PDB entry 7AMS | X-ray diffraction, 2.42 A resolution | chains A and B of the 4 polymer chains in the assembly

# Chain A
Protein: Human A6 T-cell receptor alpha chain
From: Homo sapiens
Sequence (204 residues; each row starts with the number of its first residue):
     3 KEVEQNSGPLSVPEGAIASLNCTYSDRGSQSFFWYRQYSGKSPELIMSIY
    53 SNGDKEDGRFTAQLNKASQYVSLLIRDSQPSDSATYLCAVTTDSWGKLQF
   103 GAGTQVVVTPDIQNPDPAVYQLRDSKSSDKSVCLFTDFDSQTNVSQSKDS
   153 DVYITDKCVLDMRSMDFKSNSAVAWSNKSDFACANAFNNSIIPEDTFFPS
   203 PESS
Disordered / not traced: 3, 97-98
Cystine bridges: Cys24-Cys90, Cys135-Cys185
Ion coordination: Zn2+: Asp118 (shared with His138(B) of chain B; 1 residue of chain H)

# Chain B
Protein: Human A6 T-cell receptor beta chain TRBC2
From: Homo sapiens
Sequence (246 residues; each row starts with the number of its first residue; numbering starts at 0):
     0 MNAGVTQTPKFQVLKTGQSMTLQCAQDMNHEYMSWYRQDPGMGLRLIHYS
    50 VGAGITDQGEVPNGYNVSRSTTEDFPLRLLSAAPSQTSVYFCASRPGLAG
   100 GRPEQYFGPGTRLTVTEDLKNVFPPEVAVFEPSEAEISHTQKATLVCLAT
   150 GFYPDHVELSWWVNGKEVHSGVCTDPQPLKEQPALNDSRYALSSRLRVSA
   200 TFWQDPRNHFRCQVQFYGLSENDEWTQDRAKPVTQIVSAEAWGRAD
Disordered / not traced: 0-2, 98-100
Cystine bridges: Cys23-Cys91, Cys146-Cys211
Ion coordination: Zn2+: His138 (shared with Asp118(A) of chain A; 1 residue of chain H)

# How chain A and chain B interact
Cross-chain cystine bridges: Cys160(A)-Cys172(B)
Contacting residue pairs (100; chain A residue first):
  Ser33(A) with Pro102(B)
  Phe35(A) with Glu103(B)
  Tyr37(A) with Gln104(B), hydrogen bond (side chain-backbone); Phe106(B), hydrophobic
  Gln39(A) with Gln37(B), hydrogen bond; Phe90(B)
  Ser41(A) with Pro175(B); Gln176(B), hydrogen bond
  Lys43(A) with Phe90(B)
  Ser44(A) with Phe90(B); Gly107(B), hydrogen bond (side chain-backbone); Pro108(B)
  Pro45(A) with Phe90(B); Phe106(B)
  Leu47(A) with Glu103(B); Tyr105(B), hydrophobic
  Ser50(A) with Glu103(B), hydrogen bond
  Tyr52(A) with Pro102(B); Glu103(B)
  Leu89(A) with Leu43(B), hydrophobic
  Thr93(A) with Arg94(B)
  Asp95(A) with Arg94(B), hydrogen bond (backbone-side chain)
  Ser96(A) with Arg94(B), hydrogen bond (backbone-side chain); Gly96(B); Arg101(B); Pro102(B)
  Lys99(A) with Tyr31(B); Leu45(B); Tyr48(B); Arg94(B)
  Leu100(A) with Arg94(B); Gln104(B)
  Phe102(A) with Leu43(B), hydrophobic; Phe106(B), hydrophobic
  Asp118(A) with His138(B), salt bridge; Thr139(B)
  Tyr122(A) with Ser132(B); Ala134(B); Glu135(B); His138(B)
  Gln123(A) with Ser132(B)
  Leu124(A) with Phe129(B); Glu130(B); Thr143(B); Val145(B), hydrophobic
  Arg125(A) with Phe129(B); Glu130(B), hydrogen bond (backbone-backbone)
  Asp126(A) with Ala127(B); Val128(B); Phe129(B)
  Ser127(A) with Val128(B), hydrogen bond (backbone-backbone); Glu130(B); Glu239(B), hydrogen bond (side chain-backbone)
  Lys128(A) with Ala238(B); Glu239(B)
  Ser133(A) with Phe129(B)
  Val134(A) with Phe129(B), hydrophobic; Val145(B), hydrophobic; Leu147(B), hydrophobic
  Leu136(A) with Thr143(B)
  Asp139(A) with Thr139(B); Arg196(B), salt bridge
  Tyr155(A) with Leu178(B), hydrophobic; Glu180(B)
  Ile156(A) with Leu178(B)
  Thr157(A) with Asp174(B); Leu178(B); Ser192(B); Arg194(B), hydrogen bond
  Asp158(A) with Arg194(B)
  Cys160(A) with Cys172(B), disulfide; Thr173(B); Arg194(B)
  Val161(A) with Cys172(B), hydrogen bond (backbone-side chain)
  Leu162(A) with Gly170(B); Val171(B); Cys172(B), hydrophobic; Arg196(B)
  Asp163(A) with Ser169(B); Gly170(B), hydrogen bond (backbone-backbone)
  Met164(A) with Lys141(B); Ser169(B); Arg196(B); Val197(B); Ser198(B)
  Arg165(A) with His168(B); Ser169(B), hydrogen bond (backbone-side chain)
  Met167(A) with Ser198(B)
  Phe169(A) with Lys141(B); Arg196(B)
  Ser171(A) with Arg196(B), hydrogen bond
  Ser173(A) with Arg194(B), hydrogen bond
  Ala174(A) with Arg194(B)
  Val175(A) with Val145(B), hydrophobic; Ser192(B); Arg194(B)
  Trp177(A) with Leu147(B), hydrophobic; Ala190(B), hydrophobic
  Phe199(A) with His138(B)
  Pro201(A) with Ala134(B), hydrophobic
Interface residues without a listed pair, chain A (54 interface residues in all): Ala104, Lys132, Thr138, Ser152, Ser166
Interface residues without a listed pair, chain B (57 interface residues in all): Tyr35, Gly40, Gly42, Gln57, Leu97, Thr149, Pro182, Ser237, Ala240

# Summary
Chain A and chain B form an interface of 54 and 57 residues respectively, with 1 disulfide bond, 16 hydrogen
bonds and 2 salt bridges. Polar contacts include Asp118(A)-His138(B), Asp139(A)-Arg196(B) and
Tyr37(A)-Gln104(B). Asp118(A) and His138(B) coordinate Zn2+.
Chain A is Human A6 T-cell receptor alpha chain and chain B is Human A6 T-cell receptor beta chain TRBC2, both
from Homo sapiens; the structure, Crystal structure of the complex of the KFN mutant of HuJovi-1 Fab with
human TRBC2, was determined by X-ray diffraction together with 7AMP, 7AMQ and 7AMR from the same study.
